Entry 3MIA (X-ray diffraction, 3.00 A resolution); this record covers chains B and C of the 3 polymer chains in the assembly.

== Chain B ==
Molecule: Cyclin-T1
From: Homo sapiens
UniProt: O60563 (CCNT1_HUMAN); residue numbers follow UniProt; this construct covers 1-266
Amino-acid sequence (266 residues; row label = number of the first residue in the row):
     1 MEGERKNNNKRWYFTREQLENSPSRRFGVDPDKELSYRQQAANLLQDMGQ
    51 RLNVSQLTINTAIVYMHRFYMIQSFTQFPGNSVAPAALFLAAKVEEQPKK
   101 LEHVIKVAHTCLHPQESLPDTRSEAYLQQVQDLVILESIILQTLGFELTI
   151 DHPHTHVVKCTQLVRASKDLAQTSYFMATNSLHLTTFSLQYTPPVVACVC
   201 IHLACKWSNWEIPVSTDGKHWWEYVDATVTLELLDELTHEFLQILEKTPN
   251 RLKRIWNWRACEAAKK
Disordered / not traced: 1-6, 253-260, 262-266
Bound ions: Zn2+: Cys261 (shared with Cys25(C), Cys27(C), Cys30(C) of chain C)
UniProt features mapped onto this chain:
  - site: Cys261 (Essential for interacting with HIV-1 Tat)
  - modified residue: Ser117 (Phosphoserine)
  - mutagenesis: Cys261 (C261Y: Loss of HIV-1 Tat transactivation)
From the paper describing this entry:
  - Zn2+ coordination: Cys261
  - conformationally variable residues (order/disorder transition): Lys253 to Trp256

== Chain C ==
Molecule: Protein Tat
From: Human immunodeficiency virus type 1
UniProt: P04608 (TAT_HV1H2); numbering as in UniProt (aligned over 1-86)
Amino-acid sequence (86 residues; each row starts with the number of its first residue):
     1 MEPVDPRLEPWKHPGSQPKTACTNCYCKKCCFHCQVCFITKALGISYGRK
    51 KRRQRRRAHQNSQTHQASLSKQPTSQSRGDPTGPKE
Disordered / not traced: 49-86
Differences from the reference sequence: variant Ser77 (Pro in P04608)
Bound ions: Zn2+ site 1: Cys22, His33, Cys34, Cys37; Zn2+ site 2: Cys25, Cys27, Cys30 (shared with Cys261(B) of chain B)
UniProt features mapped onto this chain:
  - region: Met1 to Asn24 (Interaction with human CREBBP), Cys22 to Cys37 (Cysteine-rich), Phe38 to Gly48 (Core), Arg49 to Glu86 (Interaction with the host capping enzyme RNGTT)
  - motif: Arg49 to Arg57 (Nuclear localization signal, RNA-binding (TAR), and protein transduction), Arg78 to Asp80 (Cell attachment site)
  - binding site (Zn(2+)): Cys22, Cys25, Cys27, Cys30, His33, Cys34, Cys37
  - site: Trp11 (Essential for Tat translocation through the endosomal membrane)
  - modified residue: Lys28 (N6-acetyllysine), Lys50 (N6-acetyllysine), Lys51 (N6-acetyllysine), Arg52 (Asymmetric dimethylarginine), Arg53 (Asymmetric dimethylarginine)
  - cross-link: Lys71 (Glycyl lysine isopeptide (Lys-Gly) (interchain with G-Cter in ubiquitin))
  - mutagenesis: Lys50 to Lys51 (Reduced virus production)
From the paper describing this entry:
  - post-translational modification sites: Lys28 (citing earlier work)

== Interface between chain B and chain C ==
Pairs across the interface - 62 pairs, chain B then chain C:
  Gln40(B) with Ser46(C), hydrogen bond (side chain-backbone); Tyr47(C)
  Asn43(B) with Ile39(C); Thr40(C); Ile45(C); Ser46(C); Tyr47(C)
  Leu44(B) with Tyr47(C), hydrophobic
  Gln46(B) with Gln35(C); Val36(C)
  Asp47(B) with Tyr47(C), hydrogen bond
  Gly49(B) with Ser16(C), hydrogen bond (backbone-side chain)
  Gln50(B) with Ser16(C), hydrogen bond (backbone-side chain); Gln17(C), hydrogen bond (backbone-side chain); Pro18(C); Cys34(C); Gln35(C); Val36(C)
  Arg51(B) with Gln17(C), hydrogen bond (backbone-side chain)
  Asn53(B) with Gly15(C); Ser16(C); Gln17(C), hydrogen bond (side chain-backbone)
  Val54(B) with Ser16(C), hydrogen bond (backbone-side chain)
  Ser55(B) with His13(C); Pro14(C)
  Leu57(B) with His13(C)
  Glu95(B) with Pro10(C)
  Glu96(B) with Trp11(C)
  Gln97(B) with Pro10(C), hydrogen bond (side chain-backbone); Trp11(C); His13(C), hydrogen bond (side chain-backbone)
  Cys111(B) with Tyr47(C), hydrogen bond
  Leu112(B) with Tyr47(C), hydrophobic
  His154(B) with Pro6(C)
  Thr155(B) with Pro6(C)
  Val158(B) with Pro6(C)
  Gln172(B) with Met1(C), hydrogen bond (side chain-backbone); Pro3(C)
  Tyr175(B) with Met1(C); Glu2(C), hydrogen bond (side chain-backbone); Pro3(C); Val4(C)
  Phe176(B) with Met1(C), hydrophobic; Gln35(C); Phe38(C), hydrophobic
  Thr179(B) with Met1(C); Gln35(C)
  Asn180(B) with Gln35(C), hydrogen bond; Phe38(C)
  His183(B) with Gln35(C)
  Leu184(B) with Ile45(C), hydrophobic
  Leu245(B) with Leu43(C), hydrophobic
  Thr248(B) with Leu43(C)
  Pro249(B) with Leu43(C); Gly44(C); Ile45(C)
  Asn250(B) with Lys41(C), hydrogen bond (side chain-backbone); Ala42(C), hydrogen bond (side chain-backbone); Leu43(C), hydrogen bond (backbone-backbone); Gly44(C)
  Cys261(B) with Cys25(C), hydrophobic; Cys30(C), hydrophobic
Also at the interface, not in a pair above, chain B (36 interface residues in all): Gln39, Gln56, Asn81, Ala171
Also at the interface, not in a pair above, chain C (30 interface residues in all): Cys27, Phe32

== In short ==
36 residues of chain B face 30 of chain C across their interface, with 17 hydrogen bonds. Polar contacts
include Gln40(B)-Ser46(C), Asp47(B)-Tyr47(C) and Gly49(B)-Ser16(C). UniProt lists one mutagenesis site on
chain B; 7 Zn2+-binding residues and 2 mutagenesis sites on chain C. From the paper: Zn2+ coordination by
Cys261(B); a modification site at Lys28(C).
Here chain B is Cyclin-T1 (Homo sapiens) and chain C is Protein Tat (Human immunodeficiency virus type 1).
Entry 3MIA (Crystal structure of HIV-1 Tat complexed with ATP-bound human P-TEFb) was determined by X-ray
diffraction (same publication as 3MI9).
